8YJ2 - chains A and E of the 5 polymer chains in the assembly; structure by X-ray diffraction, 2.26 A resolution.

[Chain A]
Protein: human leukocyte antigen
From: Homo sapiens
UniProtKB: F6IQR9 (F6IQR9_HUMAN); residues 1-275 here correspond to UniProt positions 25-299 (UniProt number = residue number + 24)
Amino-acid sequence (276 residues; numbered 0 to 275; the number before each row is that of its first residue; numbering starts at 0):
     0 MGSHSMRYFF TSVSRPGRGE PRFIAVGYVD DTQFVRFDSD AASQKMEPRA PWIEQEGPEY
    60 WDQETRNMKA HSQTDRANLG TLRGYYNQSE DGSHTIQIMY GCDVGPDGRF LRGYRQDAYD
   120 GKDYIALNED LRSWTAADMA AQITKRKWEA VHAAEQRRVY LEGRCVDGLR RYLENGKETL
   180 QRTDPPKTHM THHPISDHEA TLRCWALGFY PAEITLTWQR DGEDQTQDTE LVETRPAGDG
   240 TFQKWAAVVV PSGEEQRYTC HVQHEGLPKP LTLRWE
Not modelled in the structure: 0
Differences from the reference sequence: initiating methionine (0)
Disulfides: Cys-101/Cys-164, Cys-203/Cys-259

[Chain E]
Protein: tcr beta
From: Homo sapiens
Amino-acid sequence (247 residues; row label = number of the first residue in the row; numbering starts at 0):
     0 MEAQVTQNPR YLITVTGKKL TVTCSQNMNH EYMSWYRQDP GLGLRQIYYS MNVEVTDKGD
    60 VPEGYKVSRK EKRNFPLILE SPSPNQTSLY FCASSLVSTP LPKETQYFGP GTRLLVLEDL
   120 KNVFPPEVAV FEPSEAEISH TQKATLVCLA TGFYPDHVEL SWWVNGKEVH SGVCTDPQPL
   180 KEQPALNDSR YALSSRLRVS ATFWQNPRNH FRCQVQFYGL SENDEWTQDR AKPVTQIVSA
   240 EAWGRAD
Not modelled in the structure: 0-1
Disulfides: Cys-23/Cys-91, Cys-147/Cys-212

[How chain A and chain E interact]
Pairs across the interface - 17 pairs, chain A then chain E:
  Arg-65(A) / Tyr-48(E)  hydrogen bond
  Arg-65(A) / Asp-56(E)
  Asn-66(A) / Met-50(E)
  Lys-68(A) / Thr-55(E)  hydrogen bond (side chain-backbone)
  Lys-68(A) / Asp-56(E)  salt bridge
  Ala-69(A) / Met-50(E)  hydrophobic
  Gln-72(A) / Val-52(E)
  Gln-72(A) / Glu-53(E)
  Gln-72(A) / Val-54(E)
  Thr-73(A) / Asn-51(E)
  Glu-154(A) / Leu-100(E)
  Glu-154(A) / Lys-102(E)  salt bridge
  Gln-155(A) / Val-96(E)
  Gln-155(A) / Thr-98(E)  hydrogen bond (side chain-backbone)
  Gln-155(A) / Leu-100(E)
  Val-158(A) / Leu-100(E)  hydrophobic
  Arg-163(A) / Thr-98(E)
Interface residues without a listed pair, chain A (11 interface residues in all): His-151
Interface residues without a listed pair, chain E (13 interface residues in all): Pro-101

[In short]
11 residues of chain A and 13 residues of chain E are in contact; the contacts include 3 hydrogen bonds and 2
salt bridges. Polar contacts include Lys-68(A)/Asp-56(E), Glu-154(A)/Lys-102(E) and Arg-65(A)/Tyr-48(E).
Here chain A is human leukocyte antigen and chain E is tcr beta, both from Homo sapiens. Entry 8YJ2 (N17.1.2
recognition of NRAS neoantigens) was determined by X-ray diffraction (same publication as 8YIV and 8YJ3).
